6VB6 - chains A and C of the 3 polymer chains in the assembly; structure by X-ray diffraction, 2.15 A resolution.

# Chain A
Protein: MHC class I antigen
Source organism: Homo sapiens
UniProt: F4NBQ8 (F4NBQ8_HUMAN); residues 1-276 here correspond to UniProt positions 25-300 (UniProt number = residue number + 24)
Amino-acid sequence (276 residues; row label = number of the first residue in the row):
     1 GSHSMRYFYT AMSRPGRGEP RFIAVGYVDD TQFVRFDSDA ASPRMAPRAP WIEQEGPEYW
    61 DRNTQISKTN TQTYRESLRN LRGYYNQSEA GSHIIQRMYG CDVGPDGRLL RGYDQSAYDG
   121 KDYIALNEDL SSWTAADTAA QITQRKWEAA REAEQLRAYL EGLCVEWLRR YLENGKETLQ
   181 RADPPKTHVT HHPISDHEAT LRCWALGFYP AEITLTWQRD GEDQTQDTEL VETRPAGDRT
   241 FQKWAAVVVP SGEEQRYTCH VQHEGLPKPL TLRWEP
Disulfides: C101-C164, C203-C259

# Chain C
Protein: Synthetic peptide THR-VAL-ARG-ALA-SER-GLY-HIS-SER-TYR
Amino-acid sequence (9 residues; row label = number of the first residue in the row):
     1 TVRASGHSY

# Interface between chain A and chain C
Pairs across the interface - 47 pairs, chain A then chain C:
  Y7(A) - T1(C)  hydrogen bond (side chain-backbone)
  Y7(A) - V2(C)  hydrogen bond (side chain-backbone)
  M45(A) - V2(C)  hydrophobic
  Y59(A) - T1(C)
  R62(A) - T1(C)  hydrogen bond
  R62(A) - V2(C)  hydrogen bond (side chain-backbone)
  R62(A) - A4(C)
  N63(A) - T1(C)  hydrogen bond
  N63(A) - V2(C)  hydrogen bond (side chain-backbone)
  I66(A) - V2(C)  hydrophobic
  I66(A) - R3(C)
  I66(A) - A4(C)  hydrophobic
  I66(A) - S5(C)
  T69(A) - S5(C)
  N70(A) - S5(C)  hydrogen bond
  T73(A) - S5(C)
  T73(A) - G6(C)
  T73(A) - S8(C)
  Y74(A) - Y9(C)  hydrophobic
  E76(A) - S8(C)  hydrogen bond
  S77(A) - S8(C)
  S77(A) - Y9(C)  hydrogen bond (side chain-backbone)
  N80(A) - Y9(C)  hydrogen bond (side chain-backbone)
  L81(A) - Y9(C)  hydrophobic
  Y84(A) - Y9(C)  hydrogen bond (side chain-backbone)
  I95(A) - Y9(C)
  R97(A) - R3(C)
  R97(A) - Y9(C)
  Y99(A) - V2(C)
  Y99(A) - R3(C)  hydrogen bond (side chain-backbone)
  D114(A) - R3(C)  salt bridge
  S116(A) - Y9(C)  hydrogen bond
  Y123(A) - Y9(C)  hydrophobic
  T143(A) - Y9(C)  hydrogen bond (side chain-backbone)
  K146(A) - H7(C)
  K146(A) - Y9(C)  hydrogen bond (side chain-backbone)
  W147(A) - H7(C)  hydrogen bond (side chain-backbone)
  W147(A) - S8(C)  hydrogen bond (side chain-backbone)
  W147(A) - Y9(C)  hydrophobic
  A150(A) - H7(C)
  E152(A) - H7(C)  hydrogen bond (side chain-backbone)
  L156(A) - R3(C)
  Y159(A) - T1(C)  hydrogen bond (side chain-backbone)
  Y159(A) - V2(C)
  Y159(A) - R3(C)
  W167(A) - T1(C)
  Y171(A) - T1(C)  hydrogen bond (side chain-backbone)
Other interface residues (no listed pair), chain A (33 interface residues in all): M5, Y9, L163

# Summary
Chain A and chain C form an interface of 33 and 9 residues respectively; the contacts include 20 hydrogen
bonds and 1 salt bridge. Polar pairs include D114(A)-R3(C), Y7(A)-T1(C) and Y7(A)-V2(C).
Here chain A is MHC class I antigen (Homo sapiens) and chain C is Synthetic peptide
THR-VAL-ARG-ALA-SER-GLY-HIS-SER-TYR. Entry 6VB6 (HLA-B*15:02 complexed with a synthetic peptide) was
determined by X-ray diffraction.
